PDB entry 2FIO | X-ray diffraction, 2.70 A resolution | chains C and A of the 4 polymer chains in the assembly

# Chain C
Molecule: 41-nt DNA strand
Sequence (41 nucleotides; row label = number of the first residue in the row):
     1 AAAAACGTCAACATTTTATAAAAAAGTCTTGCAAAAAGTTA

# Chain A
Molecule: Late genes activator
Source organism: Bacillus phage phi29
UniProtKB: P03682 (VG4_BPPH2); numbering as in UniProt (aligned over 2-124)
Amino-acid sequence (123 residues; each row starts with the number of its first residue):
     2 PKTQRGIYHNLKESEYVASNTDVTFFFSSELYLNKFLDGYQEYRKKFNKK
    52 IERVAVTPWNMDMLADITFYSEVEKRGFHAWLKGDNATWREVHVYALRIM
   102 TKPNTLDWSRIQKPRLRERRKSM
UniProt features mapped onto this chain:
  - DNA-binding region: Arg-77 to Tyr-96 (H-T-H motif)
  - site: Arg-120 (Interaction with host RNA polymerase and activation of the phi29 late A3 promoter)

# Interface between chain C and chain A
Contacting residue pairs - 8 pairs, chain C then chain A:
  DC9(C) / Gln-5(A)  base contact
  DA10(C) / Gln-5(A)  base contact
  DA11(C) / Arg-6(A)  base contact
  DT16(C) / Tyr-33(A)  phosphate contact
  DT17(C) / Tyr-33(A)  hydrogen bond to the phosphate
  DT17(C) / Lys-36(A)  phosphate contact
  DT17(C) / Lys-76(A)  phosphate contact
  DA18(C) / Lys-36(A)  salt bridge to the phosphate

# In short
6 residues of chain C and 5 residues of chain A are in contact; the contacts include 1 hydrogen bond and 1
salt bridge. Polar contacts include DT17(C)/Tyr-33(A) and DA18(C)/Lys-36(A).
Here chain C is a 41-nt DNA strand and chain A is Late genes activator (Bacillus phage phi29). Entry 2FIO
(Phage phi29 transcription regulator p4-DNA complex) was determined by X-ray diffraction.
